PDB entry 7LRY | X-ray diffraction, 2.45 A resolution | chains A and E of the 3 polymer chains in the assembly

[Chain A]
Name: Reverse transcriptase p66
From: Human immunodeficiency virus type 1
Notes: EC 2.7.7.49, 2.7.7.7, 3.1.26.13
UniProtKB: P03366 (POL_HV1B1); residues 1-555 here correspond to UniProt positions 600-1154 (UniProt number = residue number + 599)
Sequence (555 residues; each row starts with the number of its first residue):
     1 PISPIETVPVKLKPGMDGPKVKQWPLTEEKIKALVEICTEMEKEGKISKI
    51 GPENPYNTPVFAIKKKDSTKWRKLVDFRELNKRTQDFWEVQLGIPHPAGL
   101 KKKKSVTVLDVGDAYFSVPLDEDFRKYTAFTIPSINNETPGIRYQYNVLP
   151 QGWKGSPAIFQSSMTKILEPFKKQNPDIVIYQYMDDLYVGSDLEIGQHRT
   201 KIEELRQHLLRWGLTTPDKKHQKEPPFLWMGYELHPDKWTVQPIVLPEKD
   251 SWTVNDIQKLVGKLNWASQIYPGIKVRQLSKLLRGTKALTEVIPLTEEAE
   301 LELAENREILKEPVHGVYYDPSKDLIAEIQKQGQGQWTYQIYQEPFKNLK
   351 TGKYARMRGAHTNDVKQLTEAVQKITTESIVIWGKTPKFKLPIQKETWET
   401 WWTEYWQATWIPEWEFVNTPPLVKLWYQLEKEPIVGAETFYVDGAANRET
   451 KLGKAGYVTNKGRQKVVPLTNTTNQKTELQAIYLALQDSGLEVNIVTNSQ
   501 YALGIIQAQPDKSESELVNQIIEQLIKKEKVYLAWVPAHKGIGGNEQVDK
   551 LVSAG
Disordered / not traced: 554-555
Differences from the reference sequence: engineered mutation Ser280 (Cys879 in P03366), Asn498 (Asp1097 in P03366)
UniProt features mapped onto this chain:
  - region: Phe227 to His235 (RT 'primer grip')
  - motif: Trp398 to Trp414 (Tryptophan repeat motif)
  - binding site (Mg(2+)): Asp110, Asp185, Asp186, Asp443, Glu478, Asp549
  - site: Trp401 (Essential for RT p66/p51 heterodimerization), Trp414 (Essential for RT p66/p51 heterodimerization), Phe440, Tyr441 (Cleavage)
Ion coordination: Ca2+: Asp110, Val111, Asp185 (together with 1RY)
Residues lining bound ligands: 1RY ([[(2R,5S)-5-(4-azanyl-5-fluoranyl-2-oxidanylidene-pyrimidin-1-yl)-1,3-oxathiolan-2-yl]methoxy-oxidanyl-phosphoryl] phosphono hydrogen phosphate): Lys65, Arg72, Asp110, Val111, Gly112, Asp113, Ala114, Tyr115, Gln151, Met184, Asp185, Lys220
From the paper describing this entry:
  - binding site for 1RY: Lys65, Arg72
  - catalytic residues: Asp185 (citing earlier work)

[Chain E]
Molecule: DNA/RNA
Sequence (38 nucleotides; row label = number of the first residue in the row; numbers below 1 keep their minus sign (DT-4 is residue -4)):
    -4 TAATGCCCCCCCTTCGGTGCTTTGCACCGAAGGGGGGG
Disordered / not traced: -4 to -2
Modified / non-standard residues: OMC (o2'-methylycytidine-5'-monophosphate) at position 2; OMC (o2'-methylycytidine-5'-monophosphate) at position 4
Residues lining bound ligands: 1RY ([[(2R,5S)-5-(4-azanyl-5-fluoranyl-2-oxidanylidene-pyrimidin-1-yl)-1,3-oxathiolan-2-yl]methoxy-oxidanyl-phosphoryl] phosphono hydrogen phosphate): DG0, DC1, DG33

[How chain A and chain E interact]
Contacting residue pairs (77):
  Phe61(A) with DT-1(E), sugar contact; DG0(E), sugar contact
  Lys66(A) with DG32(E), salt bridge to the phosphate
  Leu74(A) with DG0(E), base contact
  Val75(A) with DG0(E), sugar contact
  Asp76(A) with DG0(E), sugar contact
  Arg78(A) with DT-1(E), sugar contact; DG0(E), phosphate contact; DC1(E), phosphate contact
  Asn81(A) with DC1(E), sugar contact
  Glu89(A) with OMC_2(E), hydrogen bond to the sugar; DC3(E), phosphate contact
  Gln91(A) with OMC_2(E), base contact; DC3(E), sugar contact
  Leu92(A) with OMC_4(E), sugar contact
  Ile94(A) with DC3(E), base contact; OMC_4(E), sugar contact; DG31(E), base contact
  Gln151(A) with DG0(E), base contact
  Gly152(A) with DG0(E), hydrogen bond to the base; DC1(E), sugar contact
  Lys154(A) with DC1(E), phosphate contact; OMC_2(E), phosphate contact
  Pro157(A) with DC1(E), base contact; OMC_2(E), sugar contact
  Tyr183(A) with DC3(E), hydrogen bond to the base; DG31(E), base contact; DG32(E), hydrogen bond to the base; DG33(E), sugar contact
  Met184(A) with OMC_2(E), base contact; DG33(E), base contact
  Asp185(A) with DG33(E), phosphate contact
  Asp186(A) with DG33(E), phosphate contact
  Met230(A) with DG32(E), sugar contact; DG33(E), phosphate contact
  Gly231(A) with DG32(E), phosphate contact
  Asn255(A) with DG28(E), phosphate contact; DG29(E), hydrogen bond to the phosphate
  Gln258(A) with DG28(E), phosphate contact; DG29(E), sugar contact
  Lys259(A) with DG29(E), phosphate contact; DG30(E), phosphate contact
  Gly262(A) with DG30(E), sugar contact
  Lys263(A) with DG30(E), sugar contact; DG31(E), phosphate contact
  Asn265(A) with DC6(E), sugar contact
  Trp266(A) with DG31(E), sugar contact
  Val276(A) with DC7(E), phosphate contact
  Ser280(A) with DC7(E), phosphate contact; DT8(E), phosphate contact
  Lys281(A) with DT8(E), phosphate contact
  Arg284(A) with DT8(E), salt bridge to the phosphate; DT9(E), salt bridge to the phosphate
  Gly285(A) with DT8(E), phosphate contact; DT9(E), hydrogen bond to the phosphate
  Lys353(A) with DC6(E), hydrogen bond to the phosphate; DC7(E), salt bridge to the phosphate
  Ala355(A) with DC7(E), phosphate contact
  Arg356(A) with DC7(E), phosphate contact
  Arg358(A) with DC23(E), salt bridge to the phosphate
  Gly359(A) with DC22(E), phosphate contact
  Ala360(A) with DC22(E), hydrogen bond to the phosphate
  His361(A) with DA21(E), salt bridge to the phosphate
  Lys374(A) with DC6(E), salt bridge to the phosphate
  Arg448(A) with DT18(E), base contact
  Thr473(A) with DG19(E), hydrogen bond to the phosphate; DC20(E), hydrogen bond to the phosphate
  Asn474(A) with DT18(E), phosphate contact
  Gln475(A) with DG19(E), hydrogen bond to the sugar; DC20(E), sugar contact
  Lys476(A) with DC20(E), phosphate contact
  Glu478(A) with DT17(E), phosphate contact
  Gln500(A) with DT16(E), sugar contact
  Tyr501(A) with DT16(E), base contact; DC20(E), hydrogen bond to the phosphate; DA21(E), hydrogen bond to the phosphate
  Ile505(A) with DA21(E), phosphate contact
Also at the interface, not in a pair above, chain A (60 interface residues in all): Trp24, Gly93, Asp110, Tyr115, Trp153, Gln161, Gln242, Leu283, Thr286, Leu289
Also at the interface, not in a pair above, chain E (26 interface residues in all): DC5, DC10

[In short]
The interface between chain A and chain E involves 60 residues on one side and 26 on the other, with 13
hydrogen bonds and 7 salt bridges. Polar contacts include Gly152(A)-DG0(E), Tyr183(A)-DC3(E) and
Tyr183(A)-DG32(E). The paper reports the catalytic residue Asp185(A); a binding site for 1RY at Lys65(A) and
Arg72(A).
Chain A is Reverse transcriptase p66 (Human immunodeficiency virus type 1) and chain E is DNA/RNA; the
structure, Structure of HIV-1 Reverse Transcriptase in complex with DNA, (-)FTC-TP, and CA(2+) ion, was
determined by X-ray diffraction together with 7LRI, 7LRM, 7LRX and 7LSK from the same study.
